5IJN - chains O and P of the 26 polymer chains in the assembly; structure by electron microscopy, 21.40 A resolution (very low resolution: no residue pairs are listed; an interface is given only as per-side residue counts).

== Chain O ==
Name: Nuclear pore complex protein NUP93
Organism: Homo sapiens
Reference sequence: Q8N1F7 (NUP93_HUMAN); residue numbers follow UniProt; this construct covers 1-819
Sequence (819 residues; numbered 1 to 819; the number before each row is that of its first residue):
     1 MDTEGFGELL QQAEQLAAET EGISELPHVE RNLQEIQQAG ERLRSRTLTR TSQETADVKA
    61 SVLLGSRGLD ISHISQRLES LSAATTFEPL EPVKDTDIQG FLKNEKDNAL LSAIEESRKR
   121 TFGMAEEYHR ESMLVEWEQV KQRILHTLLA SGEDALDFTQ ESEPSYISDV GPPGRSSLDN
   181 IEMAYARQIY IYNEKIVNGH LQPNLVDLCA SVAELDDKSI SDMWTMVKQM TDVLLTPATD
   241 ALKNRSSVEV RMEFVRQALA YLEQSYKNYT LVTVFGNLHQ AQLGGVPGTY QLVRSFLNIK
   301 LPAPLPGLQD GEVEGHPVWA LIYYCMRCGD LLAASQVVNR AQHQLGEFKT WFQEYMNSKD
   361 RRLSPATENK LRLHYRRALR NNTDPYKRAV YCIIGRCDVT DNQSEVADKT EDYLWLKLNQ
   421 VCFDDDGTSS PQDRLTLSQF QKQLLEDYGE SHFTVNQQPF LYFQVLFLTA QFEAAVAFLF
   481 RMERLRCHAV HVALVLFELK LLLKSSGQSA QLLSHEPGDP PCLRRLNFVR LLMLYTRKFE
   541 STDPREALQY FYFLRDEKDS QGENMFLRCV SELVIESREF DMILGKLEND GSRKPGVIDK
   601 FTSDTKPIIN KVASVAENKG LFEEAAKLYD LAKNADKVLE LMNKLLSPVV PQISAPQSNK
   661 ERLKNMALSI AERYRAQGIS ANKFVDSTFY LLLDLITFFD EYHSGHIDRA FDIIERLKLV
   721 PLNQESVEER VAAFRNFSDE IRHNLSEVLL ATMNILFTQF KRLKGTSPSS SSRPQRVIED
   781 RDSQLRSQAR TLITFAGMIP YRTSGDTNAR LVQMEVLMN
Unresolved in the structure: 43-172, 235-249, 280-281, 456-458, 505-521, 766-777, 816-819
Swiss-Prot annotation at these positions:
  - modified residue: Thr-49 (Phosphothreonine), Ser-52 (Phosphoserine), Ser-66 (Phosphoserine), Ser-72 (Phosphoserine), Ser-75 (Phosphoserine), Ser-80 (Phosphoserine), Ser-430 (Phosphoserine), Ser-767 (Phosphoserine)
  - natural variant: Arg-388 (R388W: In NPHS12), Gly-591 (G591V: In NPHS12), Tyr-629 (Y629C: In NPHS12)

== Chain P ==
Name: Nuclear pore complex protein NUP205
Organism: Homo sapiens
Reference sequence: Q92621 (NU205_HUMAN); residues 1-2012 here = UniProt positions 1-2012
Sequence (2012 residues; each row starts with the number of its first residue):
     1 MATPLAVNSA ASLWGPYKDI WHKVGNALWR RQPEAVHLLD KILKKHKPDF ISLFKNPPKN
    61 VQQHEKVQKA STEGVAIQGQ QGTRLLPEQL IKEAFILSDL FDIGELAAVE LLLAGEHQQP
   121 HFPGLTRGLV AVLLYWDGKR CIANSLKALI QSRRGKTWTL ELSPELASMT TRFTDELMEQ
   181 GLTYKVLTLV SQIDVNNEFE KLQRERGLGS EKHRKEVSDL IKECRQSLAE SLFAWACQSP
   241 LGKEDTLLLI GHLERVTVEA NGSLDAVNLA LLMALLYCFD ISFIEQSTEE RDDMIHQLPL
   301 LTEKQYIATI HSRLQDSQLW KLPGLQATVR LAWALALRGI SQLPDVTALA EFTEADEAMA
   361 ELAIADNVFL FLMESVVVSE YFYQEEFYIR RVHNLITDFL ALMPMKVKQL RNRADEDARM
   421 IHMSMQMGNE PPISLRRDLE HLMLLIGELY KKNPFHLELA LEYWCPTEPL QTPTIMGSYL
   481 GVAHQRPPQR QVVLSKFVRQ MGDLLPPTIY IPYLKMLQGL ANGPQCAHYC FSLLKVNGSS
   541 HVENIQGAGG SPVSWEHFFH SLMLYHEHLR KDLPSADSVQ YRHLPSRGIT QKEQDGLIAF
   601 LQLTSTIITW SENARLALCE HPQWTPVVVI LGLLQCSIPP VLKAELLKTL AAFGKSPEIA
   661 ASLWQSLEYT QILQTVRIPS QRQAIGIEVE LNEIESRCEE YPLTRAFCQL ISTLVESSFP
   721 SNLGAGLRPP GFDPYLQFLR DSVFLRFRTR AYRRAAEKWE VAEVVLEVFY KLLRDYEPQL
   781 EDFVDQFVEL QGEEIIAYKP PGFSLMYHLL NESPMLELAL SLLEEGVKQL DTYAPFPGKK
   841 HLEKAVQHCL ALLNLTLQKE NLFMDLLRES QLALIVCPLE QLLQGINPRT KKADNVVNIA
   901 RYLYHGNTNP ELAFESAKIL CCISCNSNIQ IKLVGDFTHD QSISQKLMAG FVECLDCEDA
   961 EEFVRLEEGS ELEKKLVAIR HETRIHILNL LITSLECNPP NLALYLLGFE LKKPVSTTNL
  1021 QDPGVLGCPR TCLHAILNIL EKGTEGRTGP VAVRESPQLA ELCYQVIYQL CACSDTSGPT
  1081 MRYLRTSQDF LFSQLQYLPF SNKEYEISML NQMSWLMKTA SIELRVTSLN RQRSHTQRLL
  1141 HLLLDDMPVK PYSDGEGGIE DENRSVSGFL HFDTATKVRR KILNILDSID FSQEIPEPLQ
  1201 LDFFDRAQIE QVIANCEHKN LRGQTVCNVK LLHRVLVAEV NALQGMAAIG QRPLLMEEIS
  1261 TVLQYVVGRN KLLQCLHAKR HALESWRQLV EIILTACPQD LIQAEDRQLI IRDILQDVHD
  1321 KILDDEAAQE LMPVVAGAVF TLTAHLSQAV LTEQKETSVL GPAEAHYAFM LDSCFTSPPP
  1381 EENPLVGFAS IGDSSLYIIL KKLLDFILKT GGGFQRVRTH LYGSLLYYLQ IAQRPDEPDT
  1441 LEAAKKTMWE RLTAPEDVFS KLQRENIAII ESYGAALMEV VCRDACDGHE IGRMLALALL
  1501 DRIVSVDKQQ QWLLYLSNSG YLKVLVDSLV EDDRTLQSLL TPQPPLLKAL YTYESKMAFL
  1561 TRVAKIQQGA LELLRSGVIV RLAQCQVYDM RPETDPQSMF GMRDPPMFIP TPVDRYRQIL
  1621 LPALQLCQVI LTSSMAQHLQ AAGQVLQFLI SHSDTIQAIL RCQDVSAGSL QELALLTGII
  1681 SKAALPGILS ELDVDVNEGS LMELQGHIGR FQRQCLGLLS RFGGSDRLRQ FKFQDDNVEG
  1741 DKVSKKDEIE LAMQQICANV MEYCQSLMLQ SSPTFQHAVC LFTPSLSETV NRDGPRQDTQ
  1801 APVVPYWRLP GLGIIIYLLK QSANDFFSYY DSHRQSVSKL QNVEQLPPDE IKELCQSVMP
  1861 AGVDKISTAQ KYVLARRRLV KVINNRAKLL SLCSFIIETC LFILWRHLEY YLLHCMPTDS
  1921 QDSLFASRTL FKSRRLQDSF ASETNLDFRS GLAIVSQHDL DQLQADAINA FGESLQKKLL
  1981 DIEGLYSKVR SRYSFIQALV RRIRGLLRIS RN
Unresolved in the structure: 1-8, 26-37, 76-81, 120-128, 155-163, 175-180, 257-262, 287-303, 380-383, 421-426, 455-457, 468-492, 538-552, 574-590, 621-624, 640-641, 671, 681-685, 745, 752-753, 784-791, 813, 828-838, 873-875, 889-891, 907-908, 925-1391, 1596-1606, 1693-2012
Swiss-Prot annotation at these positions:
  - modified residue: Ala-2 (N-acetylalanine), Thr-3 (Phosphothreonine), Ser-575 (Phosphoserine), Ser-1165 (Phosphoserine), Ser-1167 (Phosphoserine), Ser-1939 (Phosphoserine), Ser-1942 (Phosphoserine)
  - natural variant: Phe-1995 (F1995S: In NPHS13)

== Interface between chain O and chain P ==
At this resolution (21 A) residue pairs are not listed: 8 residues of chain O and 11 of chain P lie at the interface.

== Summary ==
8 residues of chain O face 11 of chain P across their interface.
Chain O is Nuclear pore complex protein NUP93 and chain P is Nuclear pore complex protein NUP205, both from
Homo sapiens; the structure, Composite structure of the inner ring of the human nuclear pore complex (32
copies of Nup205), was determined by electron microscopy together with 5IJO from the same study.
